PDB entry 2QFW | X-ray diffraction, 2.60 A resolution | chains A and B

Chain A (and B):
Molecule: Isocitrate dehydrogenase [NADP]
Source organism: Saccharomyces cerevisiae
Notes: EC 1.1.1.42; chain B of this document is another copy of the same molecule, construct and numbering; everything in this record applies to it too
UniProtKB: P21954 (IDHP_YEAST); residues 1-413 here correspond to UniProt positions 16-428 (UniProt number = residue number + 15)
Chain sequence (427 residues; numbered -13 to 413; the number before each row is that of its first residue; numbers below 1 keep their minus sign (Met-13 is residue -13)):
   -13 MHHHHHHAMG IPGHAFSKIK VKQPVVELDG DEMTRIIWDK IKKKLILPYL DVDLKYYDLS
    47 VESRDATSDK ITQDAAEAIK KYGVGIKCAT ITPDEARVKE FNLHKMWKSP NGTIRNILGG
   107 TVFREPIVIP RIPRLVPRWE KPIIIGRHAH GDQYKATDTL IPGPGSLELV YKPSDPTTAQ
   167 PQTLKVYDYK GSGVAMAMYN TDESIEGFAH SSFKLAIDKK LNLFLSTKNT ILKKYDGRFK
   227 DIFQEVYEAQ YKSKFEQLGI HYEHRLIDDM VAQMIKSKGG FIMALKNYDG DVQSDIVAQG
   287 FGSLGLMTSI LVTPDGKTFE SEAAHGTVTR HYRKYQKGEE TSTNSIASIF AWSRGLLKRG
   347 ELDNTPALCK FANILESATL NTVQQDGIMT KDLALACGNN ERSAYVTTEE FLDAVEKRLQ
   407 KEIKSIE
Unresolved in the structure: -13 to 2, 410-413 (chain B: -13 to 3, 412-413)
Differences from the reference sequence: expression tag (-13 to 0)
Small-molecule neighbours:
  - isocitric acid (ICT), molecule 1: Thr78, Ser95, Asn97, Arg101, Arg110, Arg133, Tyr140, Asp277, Ala310
  - isocitric acid (ICT), molecule 2: Lys214, Ile217, Asp254
UniProt features mapped onto this chain:
  - binding site (NADP(+)): Thr76 to Thr78, Arg83, Lys262, Gly312 to His317, Asn330
  - binding site (substrate): Thr78, Ser95 to Arg101, Arg110, Arg133
  - binding site (Mn(2+)): Asp254, Asp277
  - site (Critical for catalysis): Tyr140, Lys214
What the authors report for this chain:
  - binding site for isocitric acid: Thr78, Ser95, Asn97, Arg101, Arg110, Arg133, Lys214, Asp254, Asp277
  - conformationally variable residues (domain motion, helix shift, loop rearrangement, side-chain flip): Thr78, Ser95, Asn97, Arg101, Ile118 to Arg124, Tyr140, Asp254, Asp255, Asp277, Ala284 to Phe287
  - specificity-determining residues: His317 (proposed by the authors, not directly observed)

How chain A and chain B interact:
Residue-residue contacts (162):
  Met92(A) with Lys219(B), hydrogen bond (backbone-side chain)
  Ser95(A) with Ile217(B)
  Leu121(A) with Pro123(B); Lys262(B)
  Val122(A) with Leu121(B)
  Pro123(A) with Leu121(B); Pro123(B), hydrophobic
  Arg124(A) with Leu121(B)
  Gln139(A) with Ile217(B); Leu218(B)
  Tyr140(A) with Lys214(B); Ile217(B), hydrophobic
  Thr143(A) with Leu170(B); Lys171(B), hydrogen bond (side chain-backbone); Val172(B)
  Asp144(A) with Leu218(B); Lys219(B), hydrogen bond (side chain-backbone); Lys220(B), hydrogen bond (side chain-backbone); Tyr221(B), hydrogen bond (side chain-backbone)
  Thr145(A) with Gln168(B), hydrogen bond; Leu170(B); Lys220(B)
  Leu146(A) with Gln168(B), hydrogen bond (backbone-side chain); Lys220(B)
  Ile147(A) with Tyr157(B), hydrophobic
  Pro148(A) with Tyr157(B); Ala165(B), hydrophobic
  Gly149(A) with Tyr157(B), hydrogen bond (backbone-side chain)
  Pro150(A) with Tyr157(B), hydrogen bond (backbone-side chain); Pro159(B); Ser160(B), hydrogen bond (backbone-backbone)
  Gly151(A) with Tyr157(B); Lys158(B); Pro159(B); Ser160(B), hydrogen bond (backbone-side chain)
  Ser152(A) with Val156(B); Tyr157(B); Lys158(B), hydrogen bond (backbone-backbone)
  Leu153(A) with Leu155(B), hydrophobic; Val156(B); Tyr157(B), hydrophobic
  Glu154(A) with Glu154(B); Leu155(B); Val156(B), hydrogen bond (backbone-backbone); Lys158(B), salt bridge
  Leu155(A) with Leu153(B), hydrophobic; Glu154(B); Leu155(B), hydrophobic; Ala183(B), hydrophobic
  Val156(A) with Ser152(B); Leu153(B); Glu154(B), hydrogen bond (backbone-backbone); Val156(B), hydrophobic
  Tyr157(A) with Ile147(B), hydrophobic; Pro148(B); Gly149(B), hydrogen bond (side chain-backbone); Pro150(B); Gly151(B); Ser152(B)
  Lys158(A) with Gly151(B); Ser152(B), hydrogen bond (backbone-backbone)
  Pro159(A) with Pro150(B); Gly151(B)
  Ser160(A) with Pro150(B), hydrogen bond (backbone-backbone); Gly151(B)
  Ala165(A) with Pro148(B), hydrophobic
  Gln168(A) with Thr145(B), hydrogen bond; Leu146(B), hydrogen bond (side chain-backbone); Pro148(B)
  Leu170(A) with Thr143(B); Thr145(B)
  Lys171(A) with Thr143(B), hydrogen bond (backbone-side chain)
  Val172(A) with Thr143(B); Ala183(B), hydrophobic; Tyr185(B)
  Tyr173(A) with Tyr185(B); Thr187(B)
  Tyr175(A) with Tyr185(B); Asn186(B)
  Ser178(A) with Thr187(B); Asp188(B), hydrogen bond
  Gly179(A) with Asn186(B); Thr187(B); Asp188(B), hydrogen bond (backbone-side chain)
  Val180(A) with Tyr185(B); Asn186(B), hydrogen bond (backbone-backbone); Lys220(B); Tyr221(B), hydrophobic; Arg224(B)
  Ala181(A) with Met184(B); Tyr221(B)
  Met182(A) with Ala183(B); Met184(B), hydrogen bond (backbone-backbone); Leu218(B), hydrophobic; Tyr221(B), hydrophobic
  Ala183(A) with Leu155(B), hydrophobic; Val172(B), hydrophobic; Met182(B)
  Met184(A) with Ala181(B); Met182(B), hydrogen bond (backbone-backbone)
  Tyr185(A) with Val172(B); Tyr173(B); Tyr175(B); Val180(B)
  Asn186(A) with Tyr175(B); Gly179(B); Val180(B), hydrogen bond (backbone-backbone)
  Thr187(A) with Tyr173(B); Ser178(B); Gly179(B)
  Asp188(A) with Ser178(B), hydrogen bond; Gly179(B)
  Lys214(A) with Tyr140(B); Asp277(B), salt bridge
  Ile217(A) with Gln139(B); Tyr140(B), hydrophobic
  Leu218(A) with Gln139(B); Asp144(B)
  Lys219(A) with Met92(B), hydrogen bond (side chain-backbone); Asp144(B), hydrogen bond (backbone-side chain)
  Lys220(A) with Asp144(B), hydrogen bond (backbone-side chain); Thr145(B); Leu146(B); Val180(B)
  Tyr221(A) with Asp144(B), hydrogen bond (backbone-side chain); Val180(B), hydrophobic; Ala181(B); Met182(B), hydrophobic
  Arg224(A) with Val180(B)
  Ile253(A) with Tyr274(B); Val278(B), hydrophobic
  Asp254(A) with Asp277(B); Asp281(B)
  Val257(A) with Val278(B); Ile282(B), hydrophobic
  Ala258(A) with Gln285(B)
  Ile261(A) with Ile282(B), hydrophobic; Gly286(B)
  Lys262(A) with Leu121(B); Gln285(B)
  Tyr274(A) with Ile253(B); Tyr274(B), hydrophobic; Asp275(B), hydrogen bond
  Asp275(A) with Tyr274(B), hydrogen bond
  Asp277(A) with Lys214(B), salt bridge; Asp254(B)
  Val278(A) with Ile253(B), hydrophobic; Val257(B); Gln279(B)
  Gln279(A) with Val278(B); Gln279(B); Ile282(B)
  Asp281(A) with Asp254(B)
  Ile282(A) with Val257(B), hydrophobic; Ile261(B), hydrophobic; Gln279(B); Ile282(B), hydrophobic
  Gln285(A) with Ala258(B); Ile261(B); Lys262(B)
  Gly286(A) with Ile261(B)
  Leu290(A) with Ala258(B), hydrophobic
Interface residues without a listed pair, chain A (72 interface residues in all): Thr78, Trp93, Lys94, Ala142, Asp161
Interface residues without a listed pair, chain B (70 interface residues in all): Val122, Arg124, Ala142, Glu189, Ile191, Thr216, Leu290

Overview:
72 residues of chain A face 70 of chain B across their interface; the contacts include 33 hydrogen bonds and 3
salt bridges. Among the polar pairs are Glu154(A)-Lys158(B), Lys214(A)-Asp277(B) and Met92(A)-Lys219(B). Chain
A binds isocitric acid. From the paper: a binding site for isocitric acid at Thr78(A), Ser95(A) and Asn97(A)
among others; the specificity determinant His317(A).
Chain A and chain B are both Isocitrate dehydrogenase [NADP] (Saccharomyces cerevisiae); the structure,
Crystal structure of Saccharomyces cerevesiae mitochondrial NADP(+)-dependent isocitrate dehydrogenase in
complex with isocitrate, was determined by X-ray diffraction together with 2QFV, 2QFX and 2QFY from the same
study.
